5KC2 - chains C and B; structure by electron microscopy, 28.00 A resolution (very low resolution: no residue pairs are listed; an interface is given only as per-side residue counts).

[Chain C]
Protein: Phosphatidylinositol 3-kinase VPS34
Source organism: Saccharomyces cerevisiae
Notes: EC 2.7.1.137
UniProtKB: P22543 (VPS34_YEAST); numbering as in UniProt (aligned over 1-875)
Sequence (875 residues; row label = number of the first residue in the row):
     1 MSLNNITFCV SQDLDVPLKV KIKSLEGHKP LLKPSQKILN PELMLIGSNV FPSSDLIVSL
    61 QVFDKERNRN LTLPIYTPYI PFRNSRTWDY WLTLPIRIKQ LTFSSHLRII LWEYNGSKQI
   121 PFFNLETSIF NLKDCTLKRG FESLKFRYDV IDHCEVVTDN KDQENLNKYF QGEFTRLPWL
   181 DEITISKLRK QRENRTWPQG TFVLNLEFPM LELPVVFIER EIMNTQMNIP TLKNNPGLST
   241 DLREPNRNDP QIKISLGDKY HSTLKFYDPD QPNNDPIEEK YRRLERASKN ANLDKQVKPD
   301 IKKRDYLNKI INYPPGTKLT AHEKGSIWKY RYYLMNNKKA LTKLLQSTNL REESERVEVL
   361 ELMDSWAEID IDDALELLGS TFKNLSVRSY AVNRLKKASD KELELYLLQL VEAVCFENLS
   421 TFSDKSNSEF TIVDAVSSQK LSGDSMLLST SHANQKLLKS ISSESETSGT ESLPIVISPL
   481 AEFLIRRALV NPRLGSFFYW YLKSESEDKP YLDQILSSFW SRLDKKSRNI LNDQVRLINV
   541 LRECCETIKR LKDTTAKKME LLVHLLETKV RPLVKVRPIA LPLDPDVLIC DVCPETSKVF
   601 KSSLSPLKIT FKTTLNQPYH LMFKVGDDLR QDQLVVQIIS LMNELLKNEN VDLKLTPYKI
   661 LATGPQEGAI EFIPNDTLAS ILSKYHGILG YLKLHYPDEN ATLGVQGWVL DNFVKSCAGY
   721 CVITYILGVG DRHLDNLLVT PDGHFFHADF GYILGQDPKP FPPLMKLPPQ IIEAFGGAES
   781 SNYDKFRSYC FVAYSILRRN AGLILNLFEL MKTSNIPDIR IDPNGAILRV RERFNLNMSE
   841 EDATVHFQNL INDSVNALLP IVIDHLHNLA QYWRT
Disordered / not traced: 1-3, 226-273, 438-478
Swiss-Prot annotation at these positions:
  - region: Val-599 to Ser-605 (G-loop), Gly-728 to Asn-736 (Catalytic loop), His-747 to Pro-768 (Activation loop)
  - mutagenesis: Asp-731 (D731A: Loss of kinase activity and no vacuolar carboxypeptidase Y (PCR1) sorting to the vacuole), Asn-736 (N736K: Loss of kinase activity and no vacuolar carboxypeptidase Y (PCR1) sorting to the vacuole), Asp-749 (D749E: Loss of kinase activity and no vacuolar carboxypeptidase Y (PCR1) sorting to the vacuole)

[Chain B]
Protein: Serine/threonine-protein kinase VPS15
Source organism: Saccharomyces cerevisiae
Notes: EC 2.7.11.1
UniProtKB: P22219 (VPS15_YEAST); numbering as in UniProt; present here: 1-558, 570-1454
Sequence (1454 residues; each row starts with the number of its first residue; note: 10 numbers in that range are skipped by the numbering (no residue carries them; nothing is unmodelled there); a row labelled like 558A-558J holds insertion residues (558A, then the next letters in order)):
     1 MGAQLSLVVQ ASPSIAIFSY IDVLEEVHYV SQLNSSRFLK TCKALDPNGE IVIKVFIKPK
    61 DQYSLRPFLQ RIRAQSFKLG QLPHVLNYSK LIETNRAGYM IRQHLKNNLY DRLSLRPYLQ
   121 DIELKFIAFQ LLNALKDIHN LNIVHGDIKT ENILVTSWNW CILTDFAAFI KPVYLPEDNP
   181 GEFLFYFDTS KRRTCYLAPE RFNSKLYQDG KSNNGRLTKE MDIFSLGCVI AEIFAEGRPI
   241 FNLSQLFKYK SNSYDVNREF LMEEMNSTDL RNLVLDMIQL DPSKRLSCDE LLNKYRGIFF
   301 PDYFYTFIYD YFRNLVTMTT STPISDNTCT NSTLEDNVKL LDETTEKIYR DFSQICHCLD
   361 FPLIKDGGEI GSDPPILESY KIEIEISRFL NTNLYFPQNY HLVLQQFTKV SEKIKSVKEE
   421 CALLFISYLS HSIRSIVSTA TKLKNLELLA VFAQFVSDEN KIDRVVPYFV CCFEDSDQDV
   481 QALSLLTLIQ VLTSVRKLNQ LNENIFVDYL LPRLKRLLIS NRQNTNYLRI VFANCLSDLA
   541 IIINRFQEFT FAQHCNDN
558A-558J SMDNNTEIME
   559 S
   570 STKYSAKLIQ SVEDLTVSFL TDNDTYVKMA LLQNILPLCK FFGRERTNDI ILSHLITYLN
   630 DKDPALRVSL IQTISGISIL LGTVTLEQYI LPLLIQTITD SEELVVISVL QSLKSLFKTG
   690 LIRKKYYIDI SKTTSPLLLH PNNWIRQFTL MIIIEIINKL SKAEVYCILY PIIRPFFEFD
   750 VEFNFKSMIS CCKQPVSRSV YNLLCSWSVR ASKSLFWKKI ITNHVDSFGN NRIEFITKNY
   810 SSKNYGFNKR DTKSSSSLKG IKTSSTVYSH DNKEIPLTAE DRNWIDKFHI IGLTEKDIWK
   870 IVALRGYVIR TARVMAANPD FPYNNSNYRP LVQNSPPNLN LTNIMPRNIF FDVEFAEEST
   930 SEGQDSNLEN QQIYKYDESE KDSNKLNING SKQLSTVMDI NGSLIFKNKS IATTTSNLKN
   990 VFVQLEPTSY HMHSPNHGLK DNANVKPERK VVVSNSYEGD VESIEKFLST FKILPPLRDY
  1050 KEFGPIQEIV RSPNMGNLRG KLIATLMENE PNSITSSAVS PGETPYLITG SDQGVIKIWN
  1110 LKEIIVGEVY SSSLTYDCSS TVTQITMIPN FDAFAVSSKD GQIIVLKVNH YQQESEVKFL
  1170 NCECIRKINL KNFGKNEYAV RMRAFVNEEK SLLVALTNLS RVIIFDIRTL ERLQIIENSP
  1230 RHGAVSSICI DEECCVLILG TTRGIIDIWD IRFNVLIRSW SFGDHAPITH VEVCQFYGKN
  1290 SVIVVGGSSK TFLTIWNFVK GHCQYAFINS DEQPSMEHFL PIEKGLEELN FCGIRSLNAL
  1350 STISVSNDKI LLTDEATSSI VMFSLNELSS SKAVISPSRF SDVFIPTQVT ANLTMLLRKM
  1410 KRTSTHSVDD SLYHHDIINS ISTCEVDETP LLVACDNSGL IGIFQ
Disordered / not traced: 1-9, 170-193, 259-266, 320-326, 378-401, 558A-558J, 604-612, 743-749, 808-833, 889-985, 1411-1419
Swiss-Prot annotation at these positions:
  - active site: Asp-147 (Proton acceptor)
  - binding site (ATP): Leu-33 to Thr-41, Lys-54
  - lipidation: Gly-2 (N-myristoyl glycine)
  - mutagenesis: Gly-2 (G2A/W: No myristoylation, but still membrane-association and normal activity), Lys-54 (K54D: Loss of activity), Asp-147 (D147R: Loss of activity), Lys-149 (K149D: Loss of activity), Glu-151 (E151R: Modest effect on activity and normal CPY sorting), Asp-165 (D165R: Loss of activity), Glu-200 (E200R: Loss of activity. No activation of VPS34 kinase activity), Arg-1261 (R1261A/K: Diminishes the interaction with GPA1)

[Chain C / chain B interface]
At this resolution (28 A) residue pairs are not listed: 33 residues of chain C and 34 of chain B lie at the interface.

[Overview]
Chain C and chain B form an interface of 33 and 34 residues respectively. UniProt lists 3 mutagenesis sites on
chain C; active-site residue Asp-147(B), 10 ATP-binding residues and 8 mutagenesis sites on chain B.
Here chain C is Phosphatidylinositol 3-kinase VPS34 and chain B is Serine/threonine-protein kinase VPS15, both
from Saccharomyces cerevisiae. Entry 5KC2 (Negative stain structure of Vps15/Vps34 complex) was determined by
electron microscopy, deposited together with 5KC1.
